PDB entry 8DW6 | electron microscopy, 3.50 A resolution | chains F and H of the 9 polymer chains in the assembly

[Chain F]
Name: DnaB-like replicative helicase
Source organism: Escherichia phage T4
Reference sequence: P04530 (HELIC_BPT4); numbering as in UniProt (aligned over 1-475)
Chain sequence (475 residues; row label = number of the first residue in the row):
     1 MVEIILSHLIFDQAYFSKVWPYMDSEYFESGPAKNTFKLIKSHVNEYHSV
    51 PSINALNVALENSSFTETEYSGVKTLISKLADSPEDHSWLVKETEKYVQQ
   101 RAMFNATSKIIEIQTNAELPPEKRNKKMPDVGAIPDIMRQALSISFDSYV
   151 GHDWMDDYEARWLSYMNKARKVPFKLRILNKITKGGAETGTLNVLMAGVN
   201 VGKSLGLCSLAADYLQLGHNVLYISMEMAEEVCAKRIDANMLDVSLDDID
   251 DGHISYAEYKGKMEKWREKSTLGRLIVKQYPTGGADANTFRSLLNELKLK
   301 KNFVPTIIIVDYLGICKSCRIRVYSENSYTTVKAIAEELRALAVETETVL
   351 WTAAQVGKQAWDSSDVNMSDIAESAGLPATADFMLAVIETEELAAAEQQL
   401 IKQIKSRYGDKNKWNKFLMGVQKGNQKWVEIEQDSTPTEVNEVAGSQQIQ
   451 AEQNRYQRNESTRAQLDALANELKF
Unresolved in the structure: 433-475
Bound ions: Mg2+: Ser204 (together with ATP-gamma-S)
Ligand contacts: ATP-gamma-S (AGS; phosphothiophosphoric acid-adenylate ester): Gly198, Val199, Asn200, Val201, Gly202, Lys203, Ser204, Leu205, Glu227, Arg236, Leu246, Asp247, Asp250, Lys423, Gln426
UniProt features mapped onto this chain:
  - region: Tyr456 to Phe475 (Interaction with the helicase assembly factor)
  - binding site (ATP): Ala197 to Ser204
  - mutagenesis: Leu192 (L192Q: Partially suppresses phage growth inhibition by extra copies of bacterial AbpA-AbpB), Asp213 (D213Y: Partially suppresses phage growth inhibition by extra copies of bacterial AbpA-AbpB)

[Chain H]
Name: DNA primase
Source organism: Escherichia phage T4
Notes: EC 2.7.7.-
Reference sequence: P04520 (PRIM_BPT4); residues 1-342 here = UniProt positions 1-342
Chain sequence (342 residues; numbered 1 to 342; the number before each row is that of its first residue):
     1 MSSIPWIDNEFAYRALAHLPKFTQVNNSSTFKLRFRCPVCGDSKTDQNKA
    51 RGWYYGDNNEGNIHCYNCNYHAPIGIYLKEFEPDLYREYIFEIRKEKGKS
   101 RPIEKPKELPKQPEKKIIKSLPSCVRLDKLAEDHPIIKYVKARCIPKDKW
   151 KYLWFTTEWPKLVNSIAPGTYKKEISEPRLVIPIYNANGKAESFQGRALK
   201 KDAPQKYITIEAYPEATKIYGVERVKDGDVYVLEGPIDSLFIENGIAITG
   251 GQLDLEVVPFKDRRVWVLDNEPRHPDTIKRMTKLVDAGERVMFWDKSPWK
   301 SKDVNDMIRKEGATPEQIMEYMKNNIAQGLMAKMRLSKYAKI
Unresolved in the structure: 1-2, 98-114, 342
Bound ions: Zn2+: Cys37, Cys40, Cys65, Cys68
UniProt features mapped onto this chain:
  - binding site (Zn(2+)): Cys37, Cys40, Cys65, Cys68
Reported in the primary citation:
  - catalytic residues: Glu234 (proposed by the authors, not directly observed)

[Chain F / chain H interface]
Contacting residue pairs (21; chain F residue first):
  Glu29(F) with Pro83(H)
  Ser30(F) with Glu80(H), hydrogen bond (side chain-backbone); Phe81(H), hydrogen bond (side chain-backbone); Pro83(H)
  Thr66(F) with Val39(H)
  Thr68(F) with Pro38(H)
  Phe104(F) with Pro83(H); Arg87(H)
  Thr107(F) with Arg87(H)
  Ser108(F) with Arg87(H)
  Ile111(F) with Arg87(H); Ile90(H); Phe91(H); Arg94(H)
  Glu112(F) with Tyr86(H), hydrogen bond; Ile90(H)
  Gln114(F) with Arg94(H), hydrogen bond
  Thr115(F) with Ile93(H); Arg94(H)
  Glu118(F) with Lys97(H)
  Lys123(F) with Glu60(H), salt bridge
Interface residues without a listed pair, chain F (14 interface residues in all): Ile110
Interface residues without a listed pair, chain H (15 interface residues in all): Glu82, Asp84

[Overview]
14 residues of chain F face 15 of chain H across their interface; the contacts include 4 hydrogen bonds and 1
salt bridge. Among the polar pairs are Lys123(F)-Glu60(H), Ser30(F)-Glu80(H) and Ser30(F)-Phe81(H). Chain F
binds ATP-gamma-S. The paper reports the catalytic residue Glu234(H).
Chain F is DnaB-like replicative helicase and chain H is DNA primase, both from Escherichia phage T4; the
structure, T4 bacteriophage primosome with single-strand DNA, State 3, was determined by electron microscopy
together with 8DTP, 8DUE, 8DVF, 8DVI, 8DWJ, 8G0Z and 8GAO from the same study.
